7SCB - chains AK and BE of the 29 polymer chains in the assembly; structure by electron microscopy, 2.50 A resolution.

Chain AK:
Molecule: Allophycocyanin subunit beta-18
From: Synechocystis sp. PCC 6803 substr. Kazusa
UniProtKB: P74551 (APCF_SYNY3); numbering as in UniProt (aligned over 1-169)
Chain sequence (169 residues; each row starts with the number of its first residue):
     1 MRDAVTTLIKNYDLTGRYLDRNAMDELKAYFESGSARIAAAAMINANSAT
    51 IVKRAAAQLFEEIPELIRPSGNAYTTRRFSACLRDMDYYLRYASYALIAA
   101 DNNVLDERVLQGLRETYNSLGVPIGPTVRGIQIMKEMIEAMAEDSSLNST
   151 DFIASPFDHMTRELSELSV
Covalent attachments: phycocyanobilin (CYC) linked to Cys82
Small-molecule neighbours:
  - phycocyanobilin (CYC), molecule 1: Leu66, Asn72, Ala73, Arg77, Arg78, Ala81, Arg84, Asp85, Met86, Tyr88, Tyr89, Tyr92, Arg108, Val109, Leu113, Thr116, Tyr117, Leu120, Val122, Pro123, Pro126, Thr127
  - phycocyanobilin (CYC), molecule 2: Ile67, Tyr74, Thr75, Thr76, Phe79
UniProt features mapped onto this chain:
  - binding site ((2R,3E)-phycocyanobilin): Cys82
  - modified residue: Asn72 (N4-methylasparagine)

Chain BE:
Molecule: Phycobiliprotein ApcE
From: Synechocystis sp. PCC 6803 substr. Kazusa
Notes: EC 4.-.-.-
UniProtKB: Q55544 (APCE_SYNY3); residue numbers follow UniProt; this construct covers 1-896
Chain sequence (896 residues; row label = number of the first residue in the row):
     1 MSVKASGGSSLARPQLYQTVPVSAISQAEQQDRFLEGSELNELTAYFQSG
    51 ALRLEIAETLTQNADLIVSRAANRIFTGGSPLSYLEKPVERQPALVGASS
   101 DSRNGSVTYAESNGSGGLFGGLRSVFSSTGPIPPGFRPINIARYGPSNMQ
   151 KSLRDMSWFLRYTTYAIVAGDPNIIVVNTRGLKEVIENACSIDATIVAIQ
   201 EMRAASADYFRNNAQAKEIVLQYFDILLSEFKAPTPANKVRQGPSNDIQG
   251 LELPQSYFNAAAKRQKYAMKPGLSALEKNAVIKAAYRQIFERDITKAYSQ
   301 SISYLESQVRNGDISMKEFVRRLAKSPLYRKQFFEPFINSRALELAFRHI
   351 LGRGPSSREEVQKYFSIVSSGGLPALVDALVDSQEYADYFGEETVPYLRG
   401 LGVEAQECRNWGMQQDLFSYSAPFRKVPQFITTFAQYDRPLPDQHVYGSG
   451 NDPLEIQFGAIFPKETRNPSKRPAPFNKDTKRILIHRGPAVNNQVGNPSA
   501 VGEFPGSLGAKVFRLNGGLPGAKVGKNTGTSVKFGESSTQALIRAAYRQV
   551 FGRDLYEGQRLSVAEIQLENGDISVREFIKRLAKSELFLKLYWAPHYVCK
   601 AIEYMHRRLLGRPTYGRQEMNQYFDIASKQGFYAVVEAMIDSKEYSDAFG
   651 EDTVPYERYLTPGGLQMRSARVGSLREDIGQRVDKEVTPRFVELGQVSAI
   701 RTEPEIAYRSNQGVTRQRQQTKVFKLVSTYDKVAVKNAIRAAYRQVFERD
   751 LEPYIINSEFTALESKLSNNEINVKEFIEGLGTSELYMKEFYAPYPNTKV
   801 IEMGTKHFLGRAPLNQKEIQQYNQILASQGLKAFIGAMVNGMEYLQTFGE
   851 DTVPYRRFPTLPAANFPNTERLYNKLTKQDKELVVPSFTPVVKVGG
Disordered / not traced: 1, 87-130, 693-896
Covalent attachments: phycocyanobilin (CYC) linked to Cys190
Small-molecule neighbours:
  - phycocyanobilin (CYC), molecule 1: Pro14, Gln249, Leu251, Leu253, Tyr257, Leu401, Ala405, Gln406, Glu407, Cys408, Trp411
  - phycocyanobilin (CYC), molecule 2: Phe76, Ile139, Tyr144, Asn148, Lys151, Ser152, Arg154, Asp155, Met156, Trp158, Phe159, Tyr162, Asn178, Thr179, Leu182, Val185, Ile186, Ala189, Thr195, Phe231
  - phycocyanobilin (CYC), molecule 3: Arg292, Tyr298, Tyr420, Phe424
  - phycocyanobilin (CYC), molecule 4: Tyr304, Ser307, Gln308, Arg310, Asn311, Asp313
  - phycocyanobilin (CYC), molecule 5: Ile338, Asn339, Ser340, Arg358, Gln362, Phe365, Ile431
  - phycocyanobilin (CYC), molecule 6: Tyr447, Tyr597, Val598, Cys599, Arg617, Asn621, Phe624
  - phycocyanobilin (CYC), molecule 7: Ile456, Gln457, Phe458, Gly459, Ile461, Arg553
  - phycocyanobilin (CYC), molecule 8: Ile483, Leu484, Ile485, His486, Ala490, Asn493, Val495
  - phycocyanobilin (CYC), molecule 9: Lys533, Val563, Ile566, Glu569, Asn570
UniProt features mapped onto this chain:
  - binding site ((2R,3E)-phycocyanobilin): Cys190

Interface between chain AK and chain BE:
Residue-residue contacts - 60 pairs, chain AK then chain BE:
  Arg2(AK) - Asp438(BE)  salt bridge
  Ile67(AK) - Arg154(BE)  hydrogen bond (backbone-side chain)
  Tyr74(AK) - Arg154(BE)
  Tyr74(AK) - Trp158(BE)
  Tyr74(AK) - Arg161(BE)  hydrogen bond
  Thr75(AK) - Trp158(BE)
  Thr75(AK) - Tyr162(BE)
  Thr75(AK) - Asn178(BE)
  Thr76(AK) - Asn178(BE)  hydrogen bond (side chain-backbone)
  Thr76(AK) - Gly181(BE)
  Thr76(AK) - Leu182(BE)
  Arg77(AK) - Pro14(BE)
  Arg77(AK) - Leu16(BE)
  Arg77(AK) - Val177(BE)
  Arg77(AK) - Tyr257(BE)
  Arg78(AK) - Leu16(BE)
  Ser80(AK) - Pro254(BE)
  Arg84(AK) - Glu252(BE)
  Arg84(AK) - Pro254(BE)
  Tyr88(AK) - Leu251(BE)
  Tyr88(AK) - Glu252(BE)  hydrogen bond (side chain-backbone)
  Arg91(AK) - Gly250(BE)  hydrogen bond (side chain-backbone)
  Tyr92(AK) - Gln249(BE)  hydrogen bond
  Tyr92(AK) - Gly250(BE)
  Glu107(AK) - Arg409(BE)
  Glu107(AK) - Asp438(BE)
  Arg108(AK) - Asn246(BE)  hydrogen bond (side chain-backbone)
  Arg108(AK) - Asp247(BE)  hydrogen bond (side chain-backbone)
  Arg108(AK) - Gln249(BE)  hydrogen bond (backbone-side chain)
  Arg108(AK) - Cys408(BE)
  Arg108(AK) - Arg409(BE)
  Val109(AK) - Cys408(BE)
  Leu110(AK) - Val3(BE)
  Gln111(AK) - Val3(BE)
  Gln111(AK) - Arg409(BE)
  Gln111(AK) - Tyr437(BE)  hydrogen bond (backbone-side chain)
  Gly112(AK) - Cys408(BE)  hydrogen bond (backbone-side chain)
  Leu113(AK) - Cys408(BE)  hydrophobic
  Arg114(AK) - Ser2(BE)
  Glu115(AK) - Ser6(BE)  hydrogen bond
  Glu115(AK) - Gly7(BE)  hydrogen bond (side chain-backbone)
  Glu115(AK) - Gly8(BE)
  Glu115(AK) - Ser9(BE)  hydrogen bond (backbone-side chain)
  Glu115(AK) - Trp411(BE)
  Thr116(AK) - Cys408(BE)  hydrogen bond
  Thr116(AK) - Trp411(BE)
  Asn118(AK) - Ser9(BE)
  Ser119(AK) - Ser9(BE)  hydrogen bond
  Ser119(AK) - Ser10(BE)  hydrogen bond (side chain-backbone)
  Ser119(AK) - Ala12(BE)  hydrogen bond (backbone-backbone)
  Ser119(AK) - Trp411(BE)  hydrogen bond
  Ser119(AK) - Gln415(BE)
  Leu120(AK) - Pro14(BE)  hydrophobic
  Leu120(AK) - Tyr257(BE)
  Leu120(AK) - Leu401(BE)  hydrophobic
  Leu120(AK) - Trp411(BE)  hydrophobic
  Glu163(AK) - Ser2(BE)  hydrogen bond (side chain-backbone)
  Glu163(AK) - Val3(BE)
  Leu167(AK) - Asn477(BE)
  Ser168(AK) - Lys478(BE)
Also at the interface, not in a pair above, chain AK (34 interface residues in all): Lys53, Glu61, Arg68, Phe79, Ala81, Val169
Also at the interface, not in a pair above, chain BE (45 interface residues in all): Ala5, Leu11, Gln15, Glu86, Lys151, Val185, Asn188, Leu253, Ser256, Ala405

In short:
34 residues of chain AK and 45 residues of chain BE are in contact; the contacts include 20 hydrogen bonds and
1 salt bridge. Polar contacts include Arg2(AK)-Asp438(BE), Ile67(AK)-Arg154(BE) and Tyr74(AK)-Arg161(BE).
Bound to chain AK: phycocyanobilin. Chain BE binds 8 copies of phycocyanobilin.
Here chain AK is Allophycocyanin subunit beta-18 and chain BE is Phycobiliprotein ApcE, both from
Synechocystis sp. PCC 6803 substr. Kazusa. Entry 7SCB (B-cylinder of Synechocystis PCC 6803 Phycobilisome,
complex with OCP - local refinement) was determined by electron microscopy, deposited together with 7SC7, 7SC9
and 7SCC.
